Entry 3AEZ (X-ray diffraction, 2.20 A resolution); this record covers chain A.

== Chain A ==
Protein: Pantothenate kinase
From: Mycobacterium tuberculosis
Notes: EC 2.7.1.33
Reference sequence: P63810 (COAA_MYCTU); residue numbers follow UniProt; this construct covers 1-312
Amino-acid sequence (312 residues; numbered 1 to 312; the number before each row is that of its first residue):
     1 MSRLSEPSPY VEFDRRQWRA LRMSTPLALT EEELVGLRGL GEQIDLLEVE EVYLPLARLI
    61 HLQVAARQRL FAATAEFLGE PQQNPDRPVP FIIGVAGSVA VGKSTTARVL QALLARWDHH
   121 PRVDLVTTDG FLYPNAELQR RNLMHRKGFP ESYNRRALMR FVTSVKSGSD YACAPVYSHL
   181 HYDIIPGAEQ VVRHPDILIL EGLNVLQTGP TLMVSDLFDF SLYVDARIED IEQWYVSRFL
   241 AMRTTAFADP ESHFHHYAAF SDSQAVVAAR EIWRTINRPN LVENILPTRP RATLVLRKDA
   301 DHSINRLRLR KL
Unresolved in the structure: 1-5
Bound ions: Na+: Glu42, Ala100
Residues lining bound ligands:
  - GDP (guanosine-5'-diphosphate): Ser98, Val99, Ala100, Val101, Gly102, Lys103, Ser104, His179, Leu180, Glu201, Arg238, Met242, Ala246, Phe247
  - PAZ (N-[(2R)-2-hydroxy-3,3-dimethyl-4-(phosphonooxy)butanoyl]-beta-alanine): Val99, Lys103, Thr127, Thr128, Asp129, Leu132, Lys147, Gly148, Tyr153, Tyr177, His179, Tyr182, Glu201, Gly202, Leu203, Phe254, Ile272, Ile276

== Summary ==
Ligands of chain A: GDP and compound PAZ. Glu42 and Ala100 form the Na+ site.
Chain A is Pantothenate kinase (Mycobacterium tuberculosis); the structure, Pantothenate kinase from
Mycobacterium tuberculosis (MtPanK) in complex with GDP and Phosphopantothenate, was determined by X-ray
diffraction together with 3AF0, 3AF1, 3AF2, 3AF3 and 3AF4 from the same study.
